1NA1 - chains C and D of the 4 polymer chains in the assembly; structure by X-ray diffraction, 3.30 A resolution.

[Chain C]
Molecule: Coat protein VP3
Source organism: Human rhinovirus 14
Reference sequence: P03303 (POLG_HRV14); residues 1-236 here correspond to UniProt positions 332-567 (UniProt number = residue number + 331)
Chain sequence (236 residues; each row starts with the number of its first residue):
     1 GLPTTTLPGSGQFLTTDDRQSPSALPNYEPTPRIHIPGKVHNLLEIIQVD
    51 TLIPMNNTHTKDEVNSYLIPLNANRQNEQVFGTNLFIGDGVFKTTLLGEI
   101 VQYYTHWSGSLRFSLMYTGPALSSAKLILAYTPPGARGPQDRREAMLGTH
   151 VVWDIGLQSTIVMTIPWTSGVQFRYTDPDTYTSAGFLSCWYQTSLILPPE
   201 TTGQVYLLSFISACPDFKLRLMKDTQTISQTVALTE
UniProt features mapped onto this chain:
  - region: Ala233 to Glu236 (Amphipathic alpha-helix)
Small-molecule neighbours: win63843 (W11; 3-{3,5-dimethyl-4-[3-(3-methyl-isoxazol-5-yl)-propoxy]-phenyl}-5-trifluoromethyl-[1,2,4]oxadiazole): Leu14, Ala24, Leu25, Leu221

[Chain D]
Molecule: Coat protein VP4
Source organism: Human rhinovirus 14
Reference sequence: P03303 (POLG_HRV14); residues 1-68 here correspond to UniProt positions 2-69 (UniProt number = residue number + 1)
Chain sequence (68 residues; numbered 1 to 68; the number before each row is that of its first residue):
     1 GAQVSTQKSGSHENQNILTNGSNQTFTVINYYKDAASTSSAGQSLSMDPS
    51 KFTEPVKDLMLKGAPALN
Disordered / not traced: 1-28
UniProt features mapped onto this chain:
  - site: Asn68 (Cleavage)
  - lipidation: Gly1 (N-myristoyl glycine)

[Interface between chain C and chain D]
Residue-residue contacts (30; chain C residue first):
  Asp18(C) - Ser39(D)
  Asp18(C) - Ser40(D)  hydrogen bond (side chain-backbone)
  Gln20(C) - Ile29(D)
  Gln20(C) - Asn30(D)
  Gln20(C) - Tyr31(D)
  Gln20(C) - Ser37(D)
  Gln20(C) - Thr38(D)
  Gln20(C) - Ser39(D)
  Ser21(C) - Tyr32(D)
  Ser21(C) - Ser37(D)  hydrogen bond (backbone-backbone)
  Pro22(C) - Tyr32(D)
  Ser23(C) - Asp34(D)
  Pro26(C) - Asp34(D)
  Asn27(C) - Asp34(D)  hydrogen bond (backbone-side chain)
  Gly38(C) - Phe52(D)
  Lys39(C) - Lys51(D)  hydrogen bond (backbone-side chain)
  Lys39(C) - Phe52(D)
  Val40(C) - Phe52(D)  hydrophobic
  His41(C) - Ser44(D)
  Asn42(C) - Met47(D)
  Glu45(C) - Met47(D)
  Glu45(C) - Asp48(D)  hydrogen bond (side chain-backbone)
  Glu45(C) - Pro49(D)
  Gln48(C) - Pro49(D)
  Gln48(C) - Thr53(D)
  Val49(C) - Phe52(D)  hydrophobic
  Val49(C) - Thr53(D)
  Gln158(C) - Pro65(D)
  Gln158(C) - Ala66(D)  hydrogen bond (side chain-backbone)
  Gln158(C) - Leu67(D)  hydrogen bond (side chain-backbone)
Also at the interface, not in a pair above, chain C (21 interface residues in all): Arg19, Leu25, Leu44, Ile46, Leu157
Also at the interface, not in a pair above, chain D (21 interface residues in all): Ala36, Ser46

[Summary]
The chain C/chain D interface involves 21 residues from each chain; the contacts include 7 hydrogen bonds.
Polar pairs include Asp18(C)-Ser40(D), Asn27(C)-Asp34(D) and Lys39(C)-Lys51(D). Ligands of chain C: win63843.
Here chain C is Coat protein VP3 and chain D is Coat protein VP4, both from Human rhinovirus 14. Entry 1NA1
(The structure of HRV14 when complexed with Pleconaril) was determined by X-ray diffraction, deposited
together with 1NCQ, 1NCR, 1ND2 and 1ND3.
